9JTM - chain A; structure by electron microscopy, 2.90 A resolution.

== Chain A ==
Molecule: Glucose-6-phosphatase catalytic subunit 1, GSlinker-HRV3C-GFP-twin strep
From: Homo sapiens
Notes: EC 3.1.3.9
Reference sequence: P35575 (G6PC1_HUMAN); residues 1-357 carry their UniProt numbers (357 of 630 residues fall inside the UniProt entry; the rest is not from it)
Amino-acid sequence (630 residues; row label = number of the first residue in the row):
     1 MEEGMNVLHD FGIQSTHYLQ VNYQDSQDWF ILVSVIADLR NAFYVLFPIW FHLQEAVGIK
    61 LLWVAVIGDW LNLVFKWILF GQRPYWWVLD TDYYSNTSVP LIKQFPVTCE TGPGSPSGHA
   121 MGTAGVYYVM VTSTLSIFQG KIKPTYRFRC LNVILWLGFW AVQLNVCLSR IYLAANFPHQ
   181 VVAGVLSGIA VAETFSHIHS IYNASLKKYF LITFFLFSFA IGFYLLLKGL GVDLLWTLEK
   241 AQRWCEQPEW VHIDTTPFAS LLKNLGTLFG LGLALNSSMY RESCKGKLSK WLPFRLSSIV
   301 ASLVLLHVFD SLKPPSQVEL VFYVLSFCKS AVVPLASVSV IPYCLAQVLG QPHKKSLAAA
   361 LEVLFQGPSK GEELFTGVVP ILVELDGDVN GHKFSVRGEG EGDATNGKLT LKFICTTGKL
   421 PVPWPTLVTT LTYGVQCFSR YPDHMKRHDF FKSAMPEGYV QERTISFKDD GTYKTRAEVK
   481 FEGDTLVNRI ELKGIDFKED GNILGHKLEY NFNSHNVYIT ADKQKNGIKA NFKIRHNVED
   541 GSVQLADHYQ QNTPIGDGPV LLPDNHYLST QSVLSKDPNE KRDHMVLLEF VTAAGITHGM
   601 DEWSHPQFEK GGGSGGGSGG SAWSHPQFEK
Disordered / not traced: 142-146, 352-630
Cystine bridges: Cys109-Cys245
Differences from the reference sequence: engineered mutation Asn176 (His in P35575)
Residues lining bound ligands:
  - 6-O-phosphono-alpha-D-glucopyranose (G6P): Asp69, Asn72, Lys76, Arg83, Glu110, Ser117, Gly118, His119, Arg170, Ala175, Asn176, Thr255, Ser260
  - phosphatidyl serine (P5S; O-[(R)-{[(2R)-2,3-bis(octadecanoyloxy)propyl]oxy}(hydroxy)phosphoryl]-L-serine): Val35, Ile36, Asp38, Arg40, Asn41, Val45, Tyr127, Asp254, Lys263, Asp310, Lys313
From the paper describing this entry:
  - binding site for 6-O-phosphono-alpha-D-glucopyranose: Asp69, Lys76, Arg83, Glu110, Ser117, His119, Arg170, Ser260
  - conformationally variable residues (side-chain flip): Asp38, Asp69, Lys76, Arg83, Glu110, Thr111, Arg170, Thr255, Ser260
  - binding site for phosphatidyl serine: Val35, Ile36, Asp38, Arg40, Val45, Tyr127, Asp254
  - contacts within the chain: Thr111-Thr255 (hydrogen bond), His252-Thr255 (hydrogen bond), Asp254-Lys263 (hydrogen bond)
  - mutagenesis - K76N, K76R, R83K, S117A, R170Q, D254A, T255A, K263A: abolished catalytic activity on 6-O-phosphono-alpha-D-glucopyranose
  - mutagenesis - D38A, D69A, N72A, R83Q, E110A, H119N: decreased catalytic activity on 6-O-phosphono-alpha-D-glucopyranose
  - mutagenesis - D38A, D69A, K76R, R83K, R83Q: decreased expression
  - mutagenesis - D254A, T255A, K263A: unchanged expression
  - mutagenesis - V35C, R40A: decreased stability
  - disease-associated variants - P113L, G266V, G270R, G270V: decreased expression (citing earlier work)
  - post-translational modification sites: Asn96 (citing earlier work)
  - mutagenesis - K76N, S117A, R170Q: abolished catalytic activity on G6P
  - mutagenesis - D38A, D69A, R83Q, E110A: decreased catalytic activity on G6P
  - catalytic residues: Ser117, His119 (proposed by the authors, not directly observed)
  - disease-associated variants - Q20R, R83C, R83I, T108I, H119D, H119L: abolished catalytic activity (citing earlier work)
  - disease-associated variants - M5R, T16A, T111I, G118D, G125R, R149Q, W236R, A241T, T255I, P257L, A331V: decreased catalytic activity (citing earlier work)
  - disease-associated variants - G118D, A331V: unchanged expression (citing earlier work)
  - disease-associated variants - C109Y: decreased localization (citing earlier work)
  - disease-associated variants - L211P, L225P, A274T, A274V: decreased stability (proposed by the authors, not directly observed)

== Summary ==
Chain A binds 6-O-phosphono-alpha-D-glucopyranose and phosphatidyl serine. From the paper: catalytic residues
Ser117 and His119; M5R, T16A and T111I, among others, reduce catalytic activity; 42 substitutions were tested
in all.
Chain A is Glucose-6-phosphatase catalytic subunit 1, GSlinker-HRV3C-GFP-twin strep (Homo sapiens); the
structure, Human glucose 6 phosphate catalytic subunit 1 (hG6PC1) bound with G6P, was determined by electron
microscopy together with 9JTL, 9JTN and 9JTO from the same study.
